3NBZ - chains A and B of the 3 polymer chains in the assembly; structure by X-ray diffraction, 2.80 A resolution.

Chain A:
Molecule: Exportin-1
Organism: Mus musculus
UniProt: Q6P5F9 (XPO1_MOUSE); residue numbers follow UniProt; this construct covers 1-1071
Chain sequence (1073 residues; row label = number of the first residue in the row; numbers below 1 keep their minus sign (Gly-1 is residue -1)):
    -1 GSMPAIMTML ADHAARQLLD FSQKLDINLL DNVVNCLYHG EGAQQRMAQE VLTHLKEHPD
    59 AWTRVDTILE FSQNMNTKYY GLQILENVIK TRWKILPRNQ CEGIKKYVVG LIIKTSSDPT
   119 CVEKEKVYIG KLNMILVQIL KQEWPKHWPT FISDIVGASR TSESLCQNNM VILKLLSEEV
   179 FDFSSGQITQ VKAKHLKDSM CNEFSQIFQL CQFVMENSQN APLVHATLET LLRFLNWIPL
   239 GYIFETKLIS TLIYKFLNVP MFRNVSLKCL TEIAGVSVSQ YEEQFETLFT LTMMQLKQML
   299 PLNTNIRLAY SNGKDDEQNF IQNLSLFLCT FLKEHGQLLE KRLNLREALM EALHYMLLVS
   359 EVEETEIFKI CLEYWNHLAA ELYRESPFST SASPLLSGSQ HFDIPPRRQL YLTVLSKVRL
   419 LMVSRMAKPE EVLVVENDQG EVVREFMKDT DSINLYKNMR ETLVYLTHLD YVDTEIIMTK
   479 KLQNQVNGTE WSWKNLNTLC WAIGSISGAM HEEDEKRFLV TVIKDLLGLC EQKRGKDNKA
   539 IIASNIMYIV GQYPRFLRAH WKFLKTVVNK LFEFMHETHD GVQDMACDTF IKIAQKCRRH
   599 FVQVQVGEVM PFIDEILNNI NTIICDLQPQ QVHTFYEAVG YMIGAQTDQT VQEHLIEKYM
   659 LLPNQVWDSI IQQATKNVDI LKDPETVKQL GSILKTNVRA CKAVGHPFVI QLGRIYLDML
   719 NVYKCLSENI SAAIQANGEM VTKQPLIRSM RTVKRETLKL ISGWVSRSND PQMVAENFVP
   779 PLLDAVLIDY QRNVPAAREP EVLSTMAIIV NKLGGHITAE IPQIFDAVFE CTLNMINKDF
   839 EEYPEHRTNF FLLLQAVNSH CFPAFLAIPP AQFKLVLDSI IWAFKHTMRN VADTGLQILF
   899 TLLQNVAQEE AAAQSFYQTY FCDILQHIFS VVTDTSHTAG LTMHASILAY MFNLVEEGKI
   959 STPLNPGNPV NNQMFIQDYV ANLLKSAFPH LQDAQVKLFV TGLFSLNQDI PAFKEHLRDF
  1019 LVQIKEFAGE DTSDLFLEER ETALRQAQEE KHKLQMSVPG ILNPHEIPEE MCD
Not modelled in the structure: -1 to 10, 67-70, 1053-1071
Sequence notes: expression tag (-1 to 0)
Swiss-Prot annotation at these positions:
  - modified residue: Ser391 (Phosphoserine), Lys446 (N6-acetyllysine), Thr448 (Phosphothreonine), Ser450 (Phosphoserine), Tyr454 (Phosphotyrosine), Lys693 (N6-acetyllysine), Ser1031 (Phosphoserine)
What the authors report for this chain:
  - mutagenesis - C528W, A541K: decreased binding to Snurportin-1 (chain B)
  - mutagenesis - A541K: abolished binding to PKI NES
  - mutagenesis - C528S: decreased binding to NES
  - mutagenesis - C528A, C528T: unchanged binding to NES
  - mutagenesis - C528V: unchanged binding to Snurportin-1 (chain B)

Chain B:
Molecule: Snurportin-1
Organism: Homo sapiens
UniProt: O95149 (SPN1_HUMAN); residue numbers follow UniProt; this construct covers 15-360
Chain sequence (362 residues; numbered -1 to 360; the number before each row is that of its first residue; numbers below 1 keep their minus sign (Gly-1 is residue -1)):
    -1 GSPVPLQLPP LERLTLSQDL NSTAAPHPRL SQYKSKYSSL EQSERRRRLL ELQKSKRLDY
    59 VNHARRLAED DWTGMESEEE NKKDDEEMDI DTVKKLPKHY ANQLMLSEWL IDVPSDLGQE
   119 WIVVVCPVGK RALIVASRGS TSAYTKSGYC VNRFSSLLPG GNRRNSTAKD YTILDCIYNE
   179 VNQTYYVLDV MCWRGHPFYD CQTDFRFYWM HSKLPEEEGL GEKTKLNPFK FVGLKNFPCT
   239 PESLCDVLSM DFPFEVDGLL FYHKQTHYSP GSTPLVGWLR PYMVSDVLGV AVPAGPLTTK
   299 PDYAGHQLQQ IMEHKKSQKE GMKEKLTHKA SENGHYELEH LSTPKLKGSS HSPDHPGCLM
   359 EN
Not modelled in the structure: -1 to 2, 74-91, 298-346
Sequence notes: expression tag (-1 to 14)
Swiss-Prot annotation at these positions:
  - region: Gly127 to Arg129 (Interaction with m3G-cap structure)
  - site (Interaction with m3G-cap structure): Ser105, Lys144, Trp276
  - modified residue (Phosphoserine): Ser75, Ser350
  - natural variant: Arg55 (R55Q: In LGMDR29; uncertain significance), Gln263 to Asn360 (deletion: In LGMDR29), Ser283 to Asn360 (deletion: In LGMDR29), Gln308 to Asn360 (deletion: In LGMDR29; uncertain significance), Ile309 (I309S: In LGMDR29)
  - mutagenesis: Arg27 (R27A: Abolishes interaction with KPNB1 and m3G-cap U1 snRNP import receptor activity), Trp107 (W107A: Reduces binding to m3G-cap structure, interaction with XPO1 and snRNP import receptor activity), Phe203 to Trp207 (Reduces binding to m3G-cap structure), Trp276 (W276A: Reduces binding to m3G-cap structure, interaction with XPO1 and snRNP import receptor activity)
What the authors report for this chain:
  - mutagenesis - L6S, P7A, P7G: abolished binding to Exportin-1 (chain A)
  - mutagenesis - P7L, P8G: decreased binding to Exportin-1 (chain A)
  - mutagenesis - P8A: unchanged binding to Exportin-1 (chain A)

How chain A and chain B interact:
Residue-residue contacts (64; chain A residue first):
  Val518(A) - Gln5(B)
  Ile521(A) - Pro7(B)  hydrophobic
  Lys522(A) - Gln5(B)
  Lys522(A) - Pro7(B)
  Leu525(A) - Pro7(B)  hydrophobic
  Leu525(A) - Pro8(B)
  Leu525(A) - Leu9(B)  hydrophobic
  Cys528(A) - Leu12(B)  hydrophobic
  Lys534(A) - Leu14(B)
  Lys534(A) - Ser15(B)
  Lys537(A) - Leu14(B)
  Ala538(A) - Leu14(B)
  Ala541(A) - Leu12(B)  hydrophobic
  His558(A) - Leu4(B)
  His558(A) - Leu6(B)
  Phe561(A) - Pro7(B)
  Phe561(A) - Leu9(B)  hydrophobic
  Thr564(A) - Leu9(B)
  Thr564(A) - Glu10(B)
  Val565(A) - Leu9(B)  hydrophobic
  Lys568(A) - Leu9(B)
  Lys568(A) - Glu10(B)  hydrogen bond (side chain-backbone)
  Lys568(A) - Leu12(B)  hydrogen bond (side chain-backbone)
  Lys568(A) - Thr13(B)
  Glu571(A) - Ala22(B)
  Phe572(A) - Leu12(B)  hydrophobic
  Phe572(A) - Leu14(B)  hydrophobic
  His574(A) - Ala22(B)
  Glu575(A) - Leu14(B)
  Glu575(A) - Ser145(B)
  Thr576(A) - Asn100(B)  hydrogen bond
  Thr576(A) - Lys144(B)
  Thr576(A) - Ser145(B)
  Gln581(A) - Ser145(B)  hydrogen bond
  Asn616(A) - Thr297(B)  hydrogen bond
  Asn619(A) - Val126(B)
  Thr620(A) - Arg278(B)
  Asp624(A) - Lys144(B)  salt bridge
  Gln626(A) - Tyr147(B)
  Gln663(A) - Glu253(B)
  Ser667(A) - Val179(B)
  Ala672(A) - Cys356(B)  hydrophobic
  Thr673(A) - Gly355(B)  hydrogen bond (side chain-backbone)
  Thr673(A) - Cys356(B)
  Asp681(A) - Gln181(B)
  Asp681(A) - Lys221(B)  salt bridge
  Glu683(A) - Tyr176(B)  hydrogen bond
  Glu683(A) - Gln181(B)
  Glu683(A) - Phe227(B)
  Thr684(A) - Gln181(B)
  Lys686(A) - Val149(B)  hydrogen bond (side chain-backbone)
  Gln687(A) - Tyr176(B)
  Gln687(A) - Glu178(B)  hydrogen bond (side chain-backbone)
  Gly711(A) - Asp352(B)
  Leu715(A) - Asp352(B)
  Leu715(A) - Pro354(B)  hydrophobic
  Asp716(A) - Pro354(B)
  Asp716(A) - Gly355(B)  hydrogen bond (side chain-backbone)
  Asp716(A) - Cys356(B)  hydrogen bond (side chain-backbone)
  Asn719(A) - Met358(B)
  Lys722(A) - Glu359(B)  salt bridge
  Asn775(A) - Ser350(B)
  Asp782(A) - Glu359(B)
  Asp782(A) - Asn360(B)
Interface residues without a listed pair, chain A (54 interface residues in all): Glu529, Ile544, Met545, Phe554, Val580, Asn617, Cys623, Pro627, Val664, Ile669, Val676, Cys723, Glu774
Interface residues without a listed pair, chain B (43 interface residues in all): Arg11, Ala23, Gly127, Lys128, Asn150, Asp255, Ser348, His349
From the paper, about this interface:
  - interface residues, chain B: Leu6(B), Pro7(B), Leu9(B), Leu12(B), Leu14(B)

In short:
54 residues of chain A and 43 residues of chain B are in contact, with 11 hydrogen bonds and 3 salt bridges.
Among the polar pairs are Asp624(A)-Lys144(B), Asp681(A)-Lys221(B) and Lys722(A)-Glu359(B). The paper reports
that L6S, P7A and P7G of chain B abolish binding to Exportin-1 (chain A); interface residues Leu6(B), Pro7(B)
and Leu9(B) among others; 12 substitutions were tested in all.
Chain A is Exportin-1 (Mus musculus) and chain B is Snurportin-1 (Homo sapiens); the structure, Crystal
structure of the HIV-1 Rev NES-CRM1-RanGTP nuclear export complex (crystal I), was determined by X-ray
diffraction (same publication as 3NBY, 3NC0 and 3NC1).
